4ECE - chains A and B of the 3 polymer chains in the assembly; structure by X-ray diffraction, 2.60 A resolution.

[Chain A (and B)]
Name: Purine nucleoside phosphorylase
From: Homo sapiens
Notes: EC 2.4.2.1; chain B of this document is another copy of the same molecule, construct and numbering; everything in this record applies to it too
Reference sequence: P00491 (PNPH_HUMAN); residues 1-289 here = UniProt positions 1-289
Sequence (324 residues; row label = number of the first residue in the row; numbers below 1 keep their minus sign (Met-34 is residue -34)):
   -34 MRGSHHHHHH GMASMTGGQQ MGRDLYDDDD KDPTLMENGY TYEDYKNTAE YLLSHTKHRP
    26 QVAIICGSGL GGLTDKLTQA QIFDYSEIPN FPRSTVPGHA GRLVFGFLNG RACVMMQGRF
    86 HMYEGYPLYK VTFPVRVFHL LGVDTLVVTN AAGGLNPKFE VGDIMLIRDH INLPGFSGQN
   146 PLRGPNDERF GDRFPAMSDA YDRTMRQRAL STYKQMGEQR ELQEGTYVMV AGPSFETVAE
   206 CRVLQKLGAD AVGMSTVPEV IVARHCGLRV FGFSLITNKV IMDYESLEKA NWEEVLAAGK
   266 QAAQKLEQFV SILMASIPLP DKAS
Unresolved in the structure: -34 to 3, 286-289 (chain B: -34 to 3, 287-289)
Construct notes: initiating methionine (-34); expression tag (-33 to 0); engineered mutation Tyr16 (Trp in P00491), Ser51 (Gly in P00491), Tyr94 (Trp in P00491), Tyr178 (Trp in P00491), Trp257 (His in P00491)
UniProt features mapped onto this chain:
  - binding site (phosphate): Ser33, His64, Arg84 to His86, Ala116, Ser220
  - binding site (a purine D-ribonucleoside): Tyr88, Glu201, Met219, Asn243
  - site: Asn243 (Important for substrate specificity)
  - modified residue: Met1 (N-acetylmethionine), Ser251 (Phosphoserine)
  - natural variant: Ser51 (G51S: this construct carries the variant), Glu89 (E89K: In PNPD), Asp128 (D128G: In PNPD), Ala174 (A174P: In PNPD), Tyr192 (Y192C: In PNPD), Arg234 (R234P: In PNPD)
  - mutagenesis: His64 (H64W: Reduces catalytic activity towards inosine), Glu201 (E201A/Q: Severe loss of catalytic activity), Asn243 (N243A: Reduces catalytic activity; N243D: Reduces catalytic activity towards inosine, hypoxanthine, guanosine and guanine. Increases catalytic activity towards adenosine and adenine)
Small-molecule neighbours: guanine (GUN): Ala116, Ala117, Gly118, Val195, Phe200, Glu201, Val217, Gly218, Met219, Thr242, Asn243, Val245, Val260
Reported in the primary citation:
  - conformationally variable residues (loop rearrangement, side-chain flip): His64, Trp257
  - mutagenesis - W16Y/W94Y/W178Y/H257W (12 fold): decreased catalytic activity

[How chain A and chain B interact]
Pairs across the interface (58; chain A residue first):
  Met87(A) - Arg148(B)  hydrogen bond (backbone-side chain)
  Tyr88(A) - Arg148(B)
  Tyr88(A) - Gly149(B)  hydrogen bond (backbone-backbone)
  Tyr88(A) - Arg158(B)
  Tyr88(A) - Phe159(B)
  Glu89(A) - Gly149(B)
  Glu89(A) - Pro150(B)
  Gly90(A) - Arg148(B)
  Gly90(A) - Gly149(B)
  Tyr91(A) - Arg148(B)  hydrogen bond (backbone-side chain)
  Leu138(A) - Phe141(B)  hydrophobic
  Leu138(A) - Ser142(B)
  Pro139(A) - Phe141(B)
  Pro139(A) - Ser142(B)
  Ser142(A) - Ser142(B)  hydrogen bond
  Gln144(A) - Ser142(B)
  Val195(A) - Phe141(B)  hydrophobic
  Ala196(A) - Gly140(B)
  Ala196(A) - Phe141(B)  hydrogen bond (backbone-backbone)
  Ala196(A) - Ser142(B)
  Ala196(A) - Gly143(B)
  Gly197(A) - Asn145(B)  hydrogen bond (backbone-side chain)
  Pro198(A) - Asn145(B)
  Pro198(A) - Leu147(B)  hydrophobic
  Pro198(A) - Arg158(B)
  Pro198(A) - Phe159(B)
  Ser199(A) - Asn145(B)  hydrogen bond
  Ser199(A) - Pro160(B)
  Ser199(A) - Met162(B)
  Phe200(A) - Phe159(B)
  Phe200(A) - Pro160(B)  hydrogen bond (backbone-backbone)
  Phe200(A) - Met162(B)
  Glu201(A) - Ser163(B)
  Thr202(A) - Asp134(B)  hydrogen bond
  Thr202(A) - His135(B)  hydrogen bond (side chain-backbone)
  Thr202(A) - Met162(B)
  Val203(A) - Asp134(B)  hydrogen bond (backbone-side chain)
  Ala204(A) - Asp134(B)  hydrogen bond (backbone-side chain)
  Ala204(A) - His135(B)
  Ala204(A) - Ile136(B)  hydrophobic
  Ala204(A) - Thr191(B)
  Glu205(A) - His135(B)  salt bridge
  Glu205(A) - Ile136(B)
  Glu205(A) - Asn137(B)  hydrogen bond (side chain-backbone)
  Glu205(A) - Phe141(B)
  Val208(A) - Ile136(B)  hydrophobic
  Val208(A) - Leu212(B)
  Lys211(A) - Lys211(B)  hydrogen bond (side chain-backbone)
  Lys211(A) - Leu212(B)
  Tyr249(A) - Arg133(B)
  Tyr249(A) - Asp134(B)  hydrogen bond
  Tyr249(A) - Arg168(B)  hydrogen bond (backbone-side chain)
  Glu250(A) - Arg168(B)  hydrogen bond (backbone-side chain)
  Ser251(A) - Arg168(B)  hydrogen bond (backbone-side chain)
  Leu252(A) - Arg168(B)
  Lys254(A) - Asp164(B)  salt bridge
  Ala255(A) - Ala161(B)
  Trp257(A) - Phe159(B)  hydrophobic
Also at the interface, not in a pair above, chain A (33 interface residues in all): Leu209, Leu212, Met219, Ile246
Also at the interface, not in a pair above, chain B (28 interface residues in all): Gly213, Ile226, Arg229

[Overview]
The interface between chain A and chain B involves 33 residues on one side and 28 on the other, with 18
hydrogen bonds and 2 salt bridges. Polar pairs include Glu205(A)-His135(B), Lys254(A)-Asp164(B) and
Met87(A)-Arg148(B). Ligands of chain A: guanine. From the paper: W16Y/W94Y/W178Y/H257W of chain A reduce
catalytic activity; conformational variability at His64(A) and Trp257(A).
Chain A and chain B are both Purine nucleoside phosphorylase (Homo sapiens); the structure, Crystal structure
of purine nucleoside phosphorylase (W16Y, W94Y, W178Y, H257W) mutant from human complexed with guanine, was
determined by X-ray diffraction together with 4EAR, 4EB8 and 4GKA from the same study.
